PDB entry 4LJZ | X-ray diffraction, 3.59 A resolution | chains C and D of the 6 polymer chains in the assembly

Chain C:
Protein: DNA-directed RNA polymerase subunit beta
Source organism: Escherichia coli
Notes: EC 2.7.7.6
Reference sequence: C9QV90 (C9QV90_ECOD1); residue numbers follow UniProt; this construct covers 1-1342
Amino-acid sequence (1342 residues; row label = number of the first residue in the row):
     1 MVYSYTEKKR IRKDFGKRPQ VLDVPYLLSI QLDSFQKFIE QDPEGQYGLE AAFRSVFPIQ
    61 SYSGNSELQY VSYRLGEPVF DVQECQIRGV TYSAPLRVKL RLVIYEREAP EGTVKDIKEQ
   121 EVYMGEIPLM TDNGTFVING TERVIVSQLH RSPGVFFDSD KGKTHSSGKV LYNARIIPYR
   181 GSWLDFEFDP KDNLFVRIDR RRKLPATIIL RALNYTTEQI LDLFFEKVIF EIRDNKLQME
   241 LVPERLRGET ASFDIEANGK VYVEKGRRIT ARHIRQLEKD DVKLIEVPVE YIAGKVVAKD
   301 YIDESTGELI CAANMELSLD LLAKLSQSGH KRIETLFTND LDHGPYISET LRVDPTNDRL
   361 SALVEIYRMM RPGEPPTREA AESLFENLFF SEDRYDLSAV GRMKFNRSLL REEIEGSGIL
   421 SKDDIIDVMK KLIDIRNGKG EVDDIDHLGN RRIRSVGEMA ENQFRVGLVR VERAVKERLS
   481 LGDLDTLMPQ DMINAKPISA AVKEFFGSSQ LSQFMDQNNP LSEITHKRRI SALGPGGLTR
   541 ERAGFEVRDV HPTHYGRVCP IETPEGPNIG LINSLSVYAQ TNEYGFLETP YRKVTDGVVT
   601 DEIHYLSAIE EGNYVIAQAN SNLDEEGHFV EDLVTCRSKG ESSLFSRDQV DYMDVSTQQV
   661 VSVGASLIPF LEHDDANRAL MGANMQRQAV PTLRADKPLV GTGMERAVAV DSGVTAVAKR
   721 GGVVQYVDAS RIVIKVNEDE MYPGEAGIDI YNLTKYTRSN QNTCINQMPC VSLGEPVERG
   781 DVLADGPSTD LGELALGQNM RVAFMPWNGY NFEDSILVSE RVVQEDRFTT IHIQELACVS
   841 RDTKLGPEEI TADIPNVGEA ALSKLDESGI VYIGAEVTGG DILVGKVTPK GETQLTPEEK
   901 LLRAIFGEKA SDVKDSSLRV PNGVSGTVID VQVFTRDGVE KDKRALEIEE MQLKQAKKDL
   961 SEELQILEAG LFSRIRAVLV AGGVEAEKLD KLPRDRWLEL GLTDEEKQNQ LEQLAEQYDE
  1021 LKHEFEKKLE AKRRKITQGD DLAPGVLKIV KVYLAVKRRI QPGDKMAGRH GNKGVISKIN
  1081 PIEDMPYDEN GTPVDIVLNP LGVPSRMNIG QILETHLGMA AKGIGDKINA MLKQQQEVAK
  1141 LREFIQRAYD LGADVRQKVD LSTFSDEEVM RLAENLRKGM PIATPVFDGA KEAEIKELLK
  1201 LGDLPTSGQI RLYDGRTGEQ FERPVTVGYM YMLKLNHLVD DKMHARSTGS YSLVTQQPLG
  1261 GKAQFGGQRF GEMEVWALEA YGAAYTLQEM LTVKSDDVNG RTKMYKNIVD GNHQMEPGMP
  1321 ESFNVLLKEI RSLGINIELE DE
Unresolved in the structure: 1-2

Chain D:
Protein: DNA-directed RNA polymerase subunit beta'
Source organism: Escherichia coli BW2952
Notes: EC 2.7.7.6
Reference sequence: C5A0S8 (C5A0S8_ECOBW); numbering as in UniProt (aligned over 1-1407)
Amino-acid sequence (1407 residues; row label = number of the first residue in the row):
     1 MKDLLKFLKA QTKTEEFDAI KIALASPDMI RSWSFGEVKK PETINYRTFK PERDGLFCAR
    61 IFGPVKDYEC LCGKYKRLKH RGVICEKCGV EVTQTKVRRE RMGHIELASP TAHIWFLKSL
   121 PSRIGLLLDM PLRDIERVLY FESYVVIEGG MTNLERQQIL TEEQYLDALE EFGDEFDAKM
   181 GAEAIQALLK SMDLEQECEQ LREELNETNS ETKRKKLTKR IKLLEAFVQS GNKPEWMILT
   241 VLPVLPPDLR PLVPLDGGRF ATSDLNDLYR RVINRNNRLK RLLDLAAPDI IVRNEKRMLQ
   301 EAVDALLDNG RRGRAITGSN KRPLKSLADM IKGKQGRFRQ NLLGKRVDYS GRSVITVGPY
   361 LRLHQCGLPK KMALELFKPF IYGKLELRGL ATTIKAAKKM VEREEAVVWD ILDEVIREHP
   421 VLLNRAPTLH RLGIQAFEPV LIEGKAIQLH PLVCAAYNAD FDGDQMAVHV PLTLEAQLEA
   481 RALMMSTNNI LSPANGEPII VPSQDVVLGL YYMTRDCVNA KGEGMVLTGP KEAERLYRSG
   541 LASLHARVKV RITEYEKDAN GELVAKTSLK DTTVGRAILW MIVPKGLPYS IVNQALGKKA
   601 ISKMLNTCYR ILGLKPTVIF ADQIMYTGFA YAARSGASVG IDDMVIPEKK HEIISEAEAE
   661 VAEIQEQFQS GLVTAGERYN KVIDIWAAAN DRVSKAMMDN LQTETVINRD GQEEKQVSFN
   721 SIYMMADSGA RGSAAQIRQL AGMRGLMAKP DGSIIETPIT ANFREGLNVL QYFISTHGAR
   781 KGLADTALKT ANSGYLTRRL VDVAQDLVVT EDDCGTHEGI MMTPVIEGGD VKEPLRDRVL
   841 GRVTAEDVLK PGTADILVPR NTLLHEQWCD LLEENSVDAV KVRSVVSCDT DFGVCAHCYG
   901 RDLARGHIIN KGEAIGVIAA QSIGEPGTQL TMRTFHIGGA ASRAAAESSI QVKNKGSIKL
   961 SNVKSVVNSS GKLVITSRNT ELKLIDEFGR TKESYKVPYG AVLAKGDGEQ VAGGETVANW
  1021 DPHTMPVITE VSGFVRFTDM IDGQTITRQT DELTGLSSLV VLDSAERTAG GKDLRPALKI
  1081 VDAQGNDVLI PGTDMPAQYF LPGKAIVQLE DGVQISSGDT LARIPQESGG TKDITGGLPR
  1141 VADLFEARRP KEPAILAEIS GIVSFGKETK GKRRLVITPV DGSDPYEEMI PKWRQLNVFE
  1201 GERVERGDVI SDGPEAPHDI LRLRGVHAVT RYIVNEVQDV YRLQGVKIND KHIEVIVRQM
  1261 LRKATIVNAG SSDFLEGEQV EYSRVKIANR ELEANGKVGA TYSRDLLGIT KASLATESFI
  1321 SAASFQETTR VLTEAAVAGK RDELRGLKEN VIVGRLIPAG TGYAYHQDRM RRRAAGEAPA
  1381 APQVTAEDAS ASLAELLNAG LGGSDNE
Unresolved in the structure: 1-7, 932-1134, 1377-1407
Bound ions: Zn2+ site 1: Cys70, Cys72, Cys85; Zn2+ site 2: Cys814, Cys888, Cys895, Cys898
Small-molecule neighbours: Mg2+ (MG): Asp460, Asp462, Asp464

How chain C and chain D interact:
Pairs across the interface - 335 pairs, chain C then chain D:
  Phe545(C) - Lys781(D)
  Phe545(C) - Ala784(D)  hydrophobic
  Arg548(C) - Arg780(D)  hydrogen bond (backbone-side chain)
  Asp549(C) - Pro750(D)
  Asp549(C) - His777(D)  salt bridge
  Val550(C) - Pro750(D)
  Val550(C) - Thr776(D)
  Val550(C) - His777(D)
  His551(C) - Phe773(D)
  Tyr555(C) - Val769(D)
  Tyr555(C) - Phe773(D)  hydrophobic
  Pro560(C) - Phe773(D)  hydrophobic
  Pro560(C) - Thr776(D)
  Pro560(C) - Arg780(D)  hydrogen bond (backbone-side chain)
  Ile561(C) - Tyr772(D)  hydrophobic
  Ile561(C) - Thr776(D)
  Gly570(C) - Arg780(D)
  Asn573(C) - Arg780(D)  hydrogen bond
  Gln618(C) - Val769(D)
  Gln618(C) - Leu770(D)
  Thr657(C) - Val769(D)
  Val660(C) - Val769(D)  hydrophobic
  Val660(C) - Phe773(D)  hydrophobic
  Leu671(C) - Tyr772(D)
  Glu672(C) - Leu767(D)  hydrogen bond (backbone-backbone)
  His673(C) - Phe763(D)  hydrogen bond (side chain-backbone)
  His673(C) - Arg764(D)  hydrogen bond (side chain-backbone)
  His673(C) - Glu765(D)
  His673(C) - Gly766(D)
  Asp674(C) - Phe763(D)
  Asp674(C) - Tyr772(D)  hydrogen bond (backbone-side chain)
  Asp675(C) - Phe763(D)
  Asp675(C) - Tyr772(D)
  Ala676(C) - Tyr772(D)
  Ala676(C) - Ala779(D)  hydrophobic
  Asn677(C) - Ala779(D)
  Asn677(C) - Leu783(D)
  Ala679(C) - Tyr772(D)
  Leu680(C) - Leu783(D)  hydrophobic
  Phe804(C) - Ala637(D)
  Phe804(C) - Ser638(D)  hydrogen bond (backbone-side chain)
  Met805(C) - Ala633(D)
  Met805(C) - Ala637(D)
  Pro806(C) - Asp505(D)
  Pro806(C) - Ala632(D)
  Pro806(C) - Ala633(D)
  Pro806(C) - Ala637(D)
  Asn808(C) - Pro359(D)
  Asn808(C) - Phe629(D)
  Asn808(C) - Ala630(D)
  Asn808(C) - Ala633(D)
  Gly809(C) - Val357(D)
  Gly809(C) - Pro359(D)
  Gly809(C) - Phe629(D)
  Tyr810(C) - Val357(D)
  Tyr810(C) - Pro359(D)
  Tyr810(C) - Tyr360(D)
  Asn811(C) - Asp505(D)
  Phe812(C) - Val357(D)  hydrophobic
  Phe812(C) - Pro451(D)
  Phe812(C) - Phe461(D)  hydrophobic
  Phe812(C) - Ser503(D)
  Phe812(C) - Gln504(D)  hydrogen bond (backbone-side chain)
  Phe812(C) - Asp505(D)
  Phe812(C) - Phe629(D)  hydrophobic
  Glu813(C) - Asp460(D)
  Glu813(C) - Phe461(D)
  Glu813(C) - Gln504(D)  hydrogen bond
  Ser815(C) - Val357(D)
  Ser815(C) - Phe461(D)
  Arg841(C) - Asp256(D)
  Arg841(C) - Gly257(D)
  Lys844(C) - Arg47(D)
  Gln1061(C) - Lys445(D)
  Pro1062(C) - Ala446(D)
  Gly1063(C) - Val354(D)
  Lys1065(C) - Asp462(D)
  Lys1065(C) - Gly463(D)
  Lys1073(C) - Asp462(D)
  Val1075(C) - Ile355(D)
  Val1075(C) - Phe461(D)
  Val1075(C) - Asp462(D)
  Val1075(C) - Gly463(D)
  Ser1077(C) - Thr356(D)
  Ser1077(C) - Val357(D)
  Asn1099(C) - Asp505(D)  hydrogen bond
  Pro1100(C) - Ala637(D)
  Pro1100(C) - Ser638(D)
  Pro1100(C) - Val639(D)  hydrophobic
  Pro1100(C) - Met725(D)
  Leu1101(C) - Gln504(D)
  Leu1101(C) - Asp505(D)
  Leu1101(C) - Met725(D)  hydrophobic
  Leu1101(C) - Ala730(D)  hydrophobic
  Leu1101(C) - Arg731(D)
  Val1103(C) - Val639(D)  hydrophobic
  Pro1104(C) - Met725(D)  hydrophobic
  Ser1105(C) - Arg731(D)
  Ser1105(C) - Gln736(D)
  Arg1106(C) - Arg731(D)
  Met1107(C) - Gln736(D)
  Met1107(C) - Leu740(D)  hydrophobic
  Met1107(C) - Phe763(D)  hydrophobic
  Ile1109(C) - Met644(D)  hydrophobic
  Ile1109(C) - Phe763(D)
  Ile1112(C) - Val639(D)
  Leu1113(C) - Ile641(D)  hydrophobic
  His1116(C) - Ile641(D)
  Phe1187(C) - Leu767(D)
  Phe1187(C) - Asn768(D)
  Phe1187(C) - Tyr772(D)  hydrophobic
  Glu1192(C) - Ile641(D)
  Glu1192(C) - Asp642(D)
  Glu1192(C) - Arg764(D)  salt bridge
  Lys1196(C) - Asp642(D)  salt bridge
  Ser1207(C) - Asp642(D)
  Gln1209(C) - Ser638(D)
  Gln1209(C) - Asp643(D)
  Glu1219(C) - Arg538(D)  salt bridge
  Glu1219(C) - Arg634(D)  salt bridge
  Phe1221(C) - Ala633(D)
  Phe1221(C) - Arg634(D)
  Glu1222(C) - Tyr512(D)  hydrogen bond
  Glu1222(C) - Tyr537(D)  hydrogen bond
  Glu1222(C) - Arg634(D)
  Glu1222(C) - Ser635(D)
  Glu1222(C) - Gly636(D)
  Arg1223(C) - Ser635(D)
  Arg1223(C) - Gly636(D)
  Arg1223(C) - Phe719(D)  hydrogen bond (side chain-backbone)
  Arg1223(C) - Asn720(D)
  Arg1223(C) - Ser721(D)  hydrogen bond
  Arg1223(C) - Met724(D)
  Pro1224(C) - Gly636(D)
  Pro1224(C) - Ser638(D)
  Val1225(C) - Gly636(D)
  Val1225(C) - Ser638(D)
  Thr1226(C) - Ser638(D)  hydrogen bond (backbone-side chain)
  Thr1226(C) - Val639(D)  hydrogen bond (side chain-backbone)
  Thr1226(C) - Gly640(D)
  Val1239(C) - Val354(D)  hydrophobic
  Val1239(C) - Lys445(D)
  Asp1240(C) - Lys445(D)
  Lys1242(C) - Arg352(D)
  Lys1242(C) - Val354(D)
  Lys1242(C) - Gln465(D)
  Met1243(C) - Arg352(D)
  Met1243(C) - Ser353(D)
  Met1243(C) - Met372(D)  hydrophobic
  Met1243(C) - Lys445(D)
  His1244(C) - Gly351(D)
  His1244(C) - Arg352(D)  hydrogen bond (backbone-backbone)
  His1244(C) - Met372(D)
  Ala1245(C) - Ser350(D)
  Ala1245(C) - Glu375(D)
  Arg1246(C) - Asp348(D)  salt bridge
  Arg1246(C) - Tyr349(D)  hydrogen bond (backbone-backbone)
  Arg1246(C) - Ser350(D)  hydrogen bond (backbone-backbone)
  Ser1247(C) - Asp348(D)
  Ser1247(C) - Tyr349(D)  hydrogen bond (backbone-backbone)
  Ser1247(C) - Glu375(D)  hydrogen bond (side chain-backbone)
  Ser1247(C) - Leu376(D)
  Ser1247(C) - Lys378(D)
  Thr1248(C) - Asp348(D)
  Tyr1251(C) - Asp348(D)  hydrogen bond
  Leu1253(C) - Arg99(D)  hydrogen bond (backbone-side chain)
  Leu1253(C) - Pro251(D)  hydrophobic
  Val1254(C) - Arg99(D)  hydrogen bond (backbone-side chain)
  Gln1256(C) - Arg99(D)
  Gln1257(C) - Gln340(D)  hydrogen bond
  Gln1257(C) - Lys345(D)
  Pro1258(C) - Arg346(D)
  Pro1258(C) - Val347(D)
  Pro1258(C) - Asp348(D)
  Phe1265(C) - Arg352(D)
  Gly1267(C) - Arg346(D)
  Gly1267(C) - Val347(D)
  Gly1267(C) - Ser350(D)
  Gln1268(C) - Lys345(D)
  Gln1268(C) - Arg346(D)
  Gln1268(C) - Val347(D)  hydrogen bond (backbone-backbone)
  Gln1268(C) - Ser350(D)  hydrogen bond (backbone-side chain)
  Gln1268(C) - Gly351(D)
  Gln1268(C) - Arg352(D)  hydrogen bond
  Gln1268(C) - Ala467(D)
  Gln1268(C) - His469(D)
  Arg1269(C) - Gly344(D)
  Arg1269(C) - Lys345(D)
  Arg1269(C) - Arg346(D)
  Phe1270(C) - Gly344(D)
  Phe1270(C) - Lys345(D)  hydrogen bond (backbone-backbone)
  Phe1270(C) - Val347(D)  hydrophobic
  Gly1271(C) - Leu342(D)
  Gly1271(C) - Leu343(D)
  Gly1271(C) - Gly344(D)
  Glu1272(C) - Leu342(D)  hydrogen bond (backbone-backbone)
  Glu1272(C) - Leu343(D)
  Glu1272(C) - Arg798(D)  salt bridge
  Glu1272(C) - Lys1348(D)  salt bridge
  Met1273(C) - Thr428(D)
  Glu1274(C) - Asn424(D)
  Glu1274(C) - Ala426(D)
  Glu1274(C) - Thr428(D)  hydrogen bond
  Glu1274(C) - Ile434(D)
  Trp1276(C) - Arg798(D)
  Trp1276(C) - Val801(D)  hydrophobic
  Trp1276(C) - Val917(D)
  Trp1276(C) - Gln921(D)  hydrogen bond (backbone-side chain)
  Trp1276(C) - Lys1348(D)
  Ala1277(C) - Thr428(D)
  Ala1277(C) - Arg431(D)
  Ala1277(C) - Ile434(D)  hydrophobic
  Ala1277(C) - Gln921(D)
  Leu1278(C) - Met484(D)  hydrophobic
  Glu1279(C) - Gln805(D)  hydrogen bond
  Glu1279(C) - Ala914(D)
  Glu1279(C) - Leu1347(D)
  Glu1279(C) - Val1351(D)
  Glu1279(C) - Ile1357(D)
  Ala1280(C) - Arg431(D)  hydrogen bond (backbone-side chain)
  Ala1280(C) - Glu913(D)
  Ala1280(C) - Ile918(D)  hydrophobic
  Ala1280(C) - Gln921(D)
  Tyr1281(C) - Arg431(D)  hydrogen bond (side chain-backbone)
  Tyr1281(C) - Leu432(D)
  Tyr1281(C) - Ile434(D)  hydrogen bond (side chain-backbone)
  Tyr1281(C) - Met484(D)  hydrophobic
  Tyr1281(C) - Asn489(D)  hydrogen bond
  Gly1282(C) - Glu479(D)
  Gly1282(C) - Leu483(D)
  Gly1282(C) - Gly1360(D)
  Gly1282(C) - Thr1361(D)  hydrogen bond (backbone-backbone)
  Ala1283(C) - Glu479(D)
  Ala1283(C) - Leu483(D)
  Ala1284(C) - Glu479(D)  hydrogen bond (backbone-side chain)
  Ala1284(C) - Leu1356(D)
  Ala1284(C) - Thr1361(D)
  Ala1284(C) - Gly1362(D)
  Tyr1285(C) - Glu475(D)
  Tyr1285(C) - Glu479(D)  hydrogen bond (backbone-side chain)
  Tyr1285(C) - Leu1356(D)
  Tyr1285(C) - Thr1361(D)
  Thr1286(C) - Leu422(D)
  Thr1286(C) - Ala476(D)
  Thr1286(C) - Glu479(D)  hydrogen bond
  Leu1287(C) - Val1351(D)  hydrophobic
  Leu1287(C) - Ile1357(D)  hydrophobic
  Gln1288(C) - Arg1355(D)
  Gln1288(C) - Leu1356(D)
  Glu1289(C) - Val470(D)
  Glu1289(C) - Pro471(D)
  Glu1289(C) - Leu472(D)  hydrogen bond (side chain-backbone)
  Glu1289(C) - Thr473(D)  hydrogen bond (side chain-backbone)
  Glu1289(C) - Ala476(D)
  Met1290(C) - Val347(D)
  Met1290(C) - His469(D)
  Leu1291(C) - Lys345(D)  hydrogen bond (backbone-side chain)
  Leu1291(C) - Val1351(D)
  Leu1291(C) - Gly1354(D)
  Thr1292(C) - Gly1354(D)  hydrogen bond (side chain-backbone)
  Lys1294(C) - Val347(D)
  Lys1294(C) - Asp348(D)  hydrogen bond (backbone-backbone)
  Lys1294(C) - Val470(D)  hydrogen bond (side chain-backbone)
  Lys1294(C) - Leu472(D)
  Ser1295(C) - Lys345(D)
  Ser1295(C) - Arg346(D)  hydrogen bond (side chain-backbone)
  Asp1296(C) - Lys345(D)  salt bridge
  Val1298(C) - Lys96(D)
  Met1304(C) - Leu472(D)  hydrophobic
  Met1304(C) - Thr473(D)
  Tyr1305(C) - Tyr349(D)
  Tyr1305(C) - Pro379(D)  hydrophobic
  Tyr1305(C) - Tyr382(D)
  Ile1308(C) - Pro379(D)  hydrophobic
  Ile1308(C) - Phe380(D)  hydrophobic
  Val1309(C) - Pro379(D)
  Val1309(C) - Gly383(D)
  His1313(C) - Phe380(D)
  His1313(C) - Leu472(D)
  His1313(C) - Thr473(D)
  His1313(C) - Leu474(D)
  His1313(C) - Gln477(D)
  Gln1314(C) - Thr473(D)
  Pro1320(C) - Val1353(D)
  Pro1320(C) - Gly1354(D)
  Glu1321(C) - Arg99(D)  salt bridge
  Ser1322(C) - Asn341(D)
  Ser1322(C) - Lys345(D)
  Phe1323(C) - Ile20(D)  hydrophobic
  Phe1323(C) - Ile1352(D)
  Phe1323(C) - Val1353(D)  hydrophobic
  Val1325(C) - Arg99(D)
  Val1325(C) - Leu249(D)  hydrophobic
  Leu1326(C) - Arg339(D)
  Lys1328(C) - Glu100(D)
  Lys1328(C) - Leu245(D)
  Lys1328(C) - Leu249(D)
  Glu1329(C) - Leu245(D)
  Glu1329(C) - Met330(D)
  Ile1330(C) - Ile331(D)  hydrophobic
  Arg1331(C) - Trp33(D)
  Arg1331(C) - Pro243(D)
  Ser1332(C) - Pro243(D)
  Ser1332(C) - Leu327(D)
  Leu1333(C) - His113(D)
  Leu1333(C) - Trp115(D)  hydrophobic
  Leu1333(C) - Pro243(D)
  Leu1333(C) - Leu307(D)  hydrophobic
  Leu1333(C) - Leu327(D)  hydrophobic
  Gly1334(C) - Leu24(D)
  Gly1334(C) - Ala25(D)  hydrogen bond (backbone-backbone)
  Gly1334(C) - His113(D)  hydrogen bond (backbone-side chain)
  Ile1335(C) - Ile22(D)  hydrophobic
  Ile1335(C) - Ala23(D)
  Ile1335(C) - Trp33(D)
  Ile1335(C) - Phe116(D)  hydrophobic
  Asn1336(C) - Lys21(D)
  Asn1336(C) - Ile22(D)
  Asn1336(C) - Ala23(D)  hydrogen bond (backbone-backbone)
  Asn1336(C) - Ala25(D)
  Asn1336(C) - Met29(D)
  Asn1336(C) - Trp33(D)
  Ile1337(C) - Ile20(D)  hydrophobic
  Ile1337(C) - Lys21(D)
  Glu1338(C) - Ile20(D)
  Glu1338(C) - Lys21(D)  hydrogen bond (backbone-backbone)
  Glu1338(C) - Met29(D)
  Leu1339(C) - Phe17(D)  hydrophobic
  Glu1340(C) - Phe17(D)
  Glu1340(C) - Asp18(D)
  Glu1340(C) - Lys21(D)
  Glu1340(C) - Arg1341(D)  salt bridge
  Glu1342(C) - Glu15(D)
  Glu1342(C) - Glu16(D)
  Glu1342(C) - Asp18(D)
Interface residues without a listed pair, chain C (162 interface residues in all): Pro552, His554, Cys559, Thr563, Glu565, Ile569, Ala619, Glu641, Ser642, Trp807, Asp814, Pro897, Gly923, Pro1044, Gly1074, Ile1076, Thr1206, Thr1217, Gly1249, Gly1266, Val1275, Val1293, Met1315, Gly1318, Met1319, Asp1341
Interface residues without a listed pair, chain D (178 interface residues in all): Ala19, Phe49, Arg77, Met102, Leu239, Tyr269, Arg425, Gln435, Cys454, Ala459, Leu508, Leu544, Ile722, Gly732, Gln739, Arg744, Lys749, Ile774, Ser775, Thr797, Leu1332, Ala1336

In short:
The interface between chain C and chain D involves 162 residues on one side and 178 on the other; the contacts
include 53 hydrogen bonds and 11 salt bridges. Among the polar pairs are Asp549(C)-His777(D),
Glu1192(C)-Arg764(D) and Lys1196(C)-Asp642(D). Ligands of chain D: Mg2+.
Chain C is DNA-directed RNA polymerase subunit beta (Escherichia coli) and chain D is DNA-directed RNA
polymerase subunit beta' (Escherichia coli BW2952); the structure, Crystal Structure Analysis of the E.coli
holoenzyme, was determined by X-ray diffraction (same publication as 4LK0, 4LK1 and 4LLG).
